Entry 6R8Y (electron microscopy, 4.30 A resolution (low resolution: residue-level contacts below are approximate; hydrogen-bond / salt-bridge calls are withheld)); this record covers chains F and I of the 12 polymer chains in the assembly.

Chain F:
Name: Histone H4
From: Homo sapiens
UniProt: P62805 (H4_HUMAN); numbering as in UniProt (aligned over 1-103)
Amino-acid sequence (103 residues; row label = number of the first residue in the row):
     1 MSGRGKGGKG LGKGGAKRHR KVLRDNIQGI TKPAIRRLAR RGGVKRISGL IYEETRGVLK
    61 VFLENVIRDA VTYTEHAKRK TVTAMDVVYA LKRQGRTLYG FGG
Disordered / not traced: 1-21
UniProt features mapped onto this chain:
  - DNA-binding region: Lys17 to Lys21
  - modified residue: Ser2 (N-acetylserine), Arg4 (Asymmetric dimethylarginine), Lys6 (N6-(2-hydroxyisobutyryl)lysine), Lys9 (N6-(2-hydroxyisobutyryl)lysine), Lys13 (N6-(2-hydroxyisobutyryl)lysine), Lys17 (N6-(2-hydroxyisobutyryl)lysine), Lys21 (N6,N6,N6-trimethyllysine), Lys32 (N6-(2-hydroxyisobutyryl)lysine), Lys45 (N6-(2-hydroxyisobutyryl)lysine), Ser48 (Phosphoserine), Tyr52 (Phosphotyrosine), Lys60 (N6-(2-hydroxyisobutyryl)lysine), Lys78 (N6-(2-hydroxyisobutyryl)lysine), Lys80 (N6-(2-hydroxyisobutyryl)lysine), Thr81 (Phosphothreonine), Tyr89 (Phosphotyrosine), Lys92 (N6-(2-hydroxyisobutyryl)lysine)
  - cross-link (Glycyl lysine isopeptide (Lys-Gly)): Lys13 (interchain with G-Cter in SUMO2), Lys21 (interchain with G-Cter in SUMO2), Lys32 (interchain with G-Cter in SUMO2), Lys60 (interchain with G-Cter in SUMO2), Lys80 (interchain with G-Cter in SUMO2), Lys92 (interchain with G-Cter in SUMO2)
  - natural variant: Lys32 (K32T: In TEBIVANED3), Pro33 (P33A: In TEBIVANED1; P33L: In TEBIVANED1; P33R: In TEBIVANED3), Arg36 (R36W: In TEBIVANED3), Leu38 (L38P: In TEBIVANED3), Arg41 (R41C: In TEBIVANED2 and TEBIVANED3; uncertain significance; R41H: Found in a patient with a neurodevelopmental disorder; uncertain significance; R41L: In TEBIVANED4), Arg46 (R46C: In TEBIVANED3), Glu64 (E64Q: In a breast cancer sample), His76 (H76R: In TEBIVANED4), Lys92 (K92E: In TEBIVANED2; K92Q: In TEBIVANED1; K92R: In TEBIVANED1), Gly95 (G95R: Found in a patient with a neurodevelopmental disorder; uncertain significance), Tyr99 (Y99H: In TEBIVANED3)
  - mutagenesis: Lys13 (K13A: Impaired methylation by N6AMT1), Lys32 (K32R: Abolished ufmylation)

Chain I:
Molecule: Human alpha-satellite DNA
Sequence (145 nucleotides; row label = number of the first residue in the row):
     1 ATCAATATCC ACCTGCAGAT TCTACCAAAA GTGTATTTGG AAACTGCTCA ATCAAAAGGC
    61 ATGTTCAGCT GGTTCAGCTG AACATGCCTT TTGATGGAGC AGTTTCCAAA TACACTTTTG
   121 GTAGAATCTG CAGGTGGATA TTGAT

How chain F and chain I interact:
Residue-residue contacts - 12 pairs, chain F then chain I:
  Arg36(F) with DA81(I)
  Arg46(F) with DG80(I); DA81(I)
  Ile47(F) with DG80(I); DA81(I)
  Ser48(F) with DG80(I)
  Gly49(F) with DG80(I)
  Arg79(F) with DA101(I)
  Lys80(F) with DC100(I); DA101(I)
  Thr81(F) with DC100(I); DA101(I)
Also at the interface, not in a pair above, chain F (10 interface residues in all): Arg40, Lys45
Also at the interface, not in a pair above, chain I (7 interface residues in all): DT79, DA82, DG102

Summary:
The interface between chain F and chain I involves 10 residues on one side and 7 on the other. Curated
annotation (UniProt) lists a DNA-binding region and 2 mutagenesis sites on chain F.
Chain F is Histone H4 (Homo sapiens) and chain I is Human alpha-satellite DNA; the structure, Cryo-EM
structure of NCP-6-4PP(-1)-UV-DDB, was determined by electron microscopy together with 6R8Z, 6R90, 6R91, 6R92,
6R93 and 6R94 from the same study.
